7S6R - chains B and H of the 8 polymer chains in the assembly; structure by X-ray diffraction, 1.89 A resolution.

[Chain B]
Molecule: Methane monooxygenase beta chain
From: Methylosinus trichosporium OB3b
UniProt: A0A2D2D5X7 (A0A2D2D5X7_METTR); residues 4-395 here = UniProt positions 4-395
Sequence (392 residues; each row starts with the number of its first residue):
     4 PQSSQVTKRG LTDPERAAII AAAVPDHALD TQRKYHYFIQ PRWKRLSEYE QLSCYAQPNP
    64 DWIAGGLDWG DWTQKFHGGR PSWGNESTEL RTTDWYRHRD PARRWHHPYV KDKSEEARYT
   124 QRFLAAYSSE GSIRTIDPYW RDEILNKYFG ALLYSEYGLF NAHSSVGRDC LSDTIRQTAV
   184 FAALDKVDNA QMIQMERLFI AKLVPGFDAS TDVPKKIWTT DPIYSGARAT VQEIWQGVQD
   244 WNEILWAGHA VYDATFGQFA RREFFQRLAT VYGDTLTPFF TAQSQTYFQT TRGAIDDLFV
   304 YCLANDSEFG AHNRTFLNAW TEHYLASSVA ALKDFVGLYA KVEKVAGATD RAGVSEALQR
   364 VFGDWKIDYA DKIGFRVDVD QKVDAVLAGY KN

[Chain H]
Molecule: Methane monooxygenase regulatory protein B
From: Methylosinus trichosporium OB3b
UniProt: A0A2D2D0T8 (A0A2D2D0T8_METTR); numbering as in UniProt (aligned over 2-133)
Sequence (132 residues; row label = number of the first residue in the row):
     2 SSAANAYNAG IMQKTGKAFA DEFFAEENQV VHESNAVVLV LMKSDEIDAI IEDIVLKGGK
    62 AKNPSIVVED KAGFWWIKAD GAIEIDAAEA GELLGKPFSV YDLLINVSST VGRAYTLGTK
   122 FTITSELMGL DR
Differences from the reference sequence: engineered mutation Ala5 (His in A0A2D2D0T8)
Reported in the primary citation:
  - mutagenesis - H5A: decreased catalytic activity (citing earlier work)

[How chain B and chain H interact]
Contacting residue pairs (6):
  Lys37(B) - Leu94(H)  hydrogen bond (side chain-backbone)
  Lys47(B) - Glu93(H)
  Arg48(B) - Glu93(H)  salt bridge
  Leu49(B) - Gly96(H)
  Ser50(B) - Gly96(H)
  Glu51(B) - Gly96(H)  hydrogen bond (backbone-backbone)
Also at the interface, not in a pair above, chain H (5 interface residues in all): Leu95, Lys97

[In short]
The interface between chain B and chain H involves 6 residues on one side and 5 on the other, with 2 hydrogen
bonds and 1 salt bridge. Polar pairs include Arg48(B)-Glu93(H), Lys37(B)-Leu94(H) and Glu51(B)-Gly96(H). The
paper reports that H5A of chain H reduces catalytic activity.
Here chain B is Methane monooxygenase beta chain and chain H is Methane monooxygenase regulatory protein B,
both from Methylosinus trichosporium OB3b. Entry 7S6R (Complex structure of Methane monooxygenase hydroxylase
and regulatory subunit with H5A mutation) was determined by X-ray diffraction, deposited together with 7S6Q,
7S6S, 7S6T and 7S7H.
